PDB entry 8EA3 | electron microscopy, 3.70 A resolution | chains 1 and O of the 30 polymer chains in the assembly

== Chain 1 ==
Molecule: Target_LE
Sequence (141 nucleotides; numbered -51 to 89; the number before each row is that of its first residue; numbers below 1 keep their minus sign (DG-51 is residue -51)):
   -51 GTCACAATGA CATTAATCTG TCACCGACGA CAGATAATTT GTCACTGTAC AGTAGAATAT
     9 AGATGCGCAT CTATATAGAT GCAAATTGAG TGGCCTTATT AAATGACTTC TCAACCAGTC
    69 AGCACGCCCA GACCAGGGCA C
Unresolved in the structure: -51 to -30, 70-89

== Chain O ==
Molecule: Cas12k
Organism: Scytonema hofmannii
Reference sequence: A0A8M0FGU0 (A0A8M0FGU0_9CYAN); residue numbers follow UniProt; this construct covers 1-639
Amino-acid sequence (639 residues; each row starts with the number of its first residue):
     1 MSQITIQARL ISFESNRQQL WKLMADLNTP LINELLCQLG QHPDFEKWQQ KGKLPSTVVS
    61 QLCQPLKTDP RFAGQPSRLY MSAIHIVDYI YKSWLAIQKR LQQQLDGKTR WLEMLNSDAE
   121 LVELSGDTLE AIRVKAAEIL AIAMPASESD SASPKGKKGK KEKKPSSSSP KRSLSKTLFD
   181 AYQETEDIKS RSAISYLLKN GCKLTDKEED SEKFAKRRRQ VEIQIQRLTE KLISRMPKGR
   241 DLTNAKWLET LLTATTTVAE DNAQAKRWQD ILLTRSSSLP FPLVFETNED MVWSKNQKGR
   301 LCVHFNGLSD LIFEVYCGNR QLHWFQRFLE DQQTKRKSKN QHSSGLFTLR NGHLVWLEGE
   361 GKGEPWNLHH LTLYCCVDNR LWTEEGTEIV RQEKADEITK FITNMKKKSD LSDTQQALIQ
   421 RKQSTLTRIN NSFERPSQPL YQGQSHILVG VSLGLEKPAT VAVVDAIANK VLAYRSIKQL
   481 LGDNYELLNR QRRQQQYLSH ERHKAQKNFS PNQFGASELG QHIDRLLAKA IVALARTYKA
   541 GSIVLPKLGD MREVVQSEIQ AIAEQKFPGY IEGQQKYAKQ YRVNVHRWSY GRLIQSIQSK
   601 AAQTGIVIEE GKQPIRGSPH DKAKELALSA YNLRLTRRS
Unresolved in the structure: 1, 145-172, 407-411, 636-639

== Chain 1 / chain O interface ==
Contacting residue pairs - 68 pairs, chain 1 then chain O:
  DC43(1) with Tyr570(O), stacking on the base
  DT45(1) with Gly569(O), phosphate contact; Tyr570(O), phosphate contact; Ile571(O), hydrogen bond to the phosphate; Glu572(O), hydrogen bond to the phosphate
  DA46(1) with Ile571(O), phosphate contact
  DT47(1) with Lys266(O), hydrogen bond to the base
  DT48(1) with Lys266(O), hydrogen bond to the sugar; Asp270(O), sugar contact; Leu273(O), base contact
  DA49(1) with Asp270(O), sugar contact; Leu273(O), sugar contact; Thr274(O), sugar contact
  DA50(1) with Leu273(O), sugar contact; Arg275(O), hydrogen bond to the phosphate
  DA51(1) with Gln506(O), hydrogen bond to the base; Gln513(O), sugar contact
  DT52(1) with Arg502(O), sugar contact; Gln513(O), sugar contact; Gly515(O), phosphate contact
  DG53(1) with Gly515(O), phosphate contact; Ser517(O), hydrogen bond to the phosphate; Arg552(O), base contact
  DA54(1) with Ser517(O), phosphate contact; Arg552(O), hydrogen bond to the base; His586(O), sugar contact; Arg587(O), sugar contact; Trp588(O), phosphate contact; Ser589(O), phosphate contact; Arg592(O), salt bridge to the phosphate
  DC55(1) with Arg552(O), hydrogen bond to the sugar; Trp588(O), phosphate contact; Ser589(O), phosphate contact; Tyr590(O), hydrogen bond to the phosphate; Gly591(O), hydrogen bond to the phosphate; Arg592(O), hydrogen bond to the phosphate
  DT56(1) with Ile97(O), base contact
  DT57(1) with Ser93(O), hydrogen bond to the base; Ile97(O), sugar contact
  DC58(1) with Lys92(O), sugar contact; Ser93(O), sugar contact
  DT59(1) with Tyr89(O), hydrogen bond to the phosphate
  DC60(1) with Glu286(O), sugar contact; Arg350(O), phosphate contact; Asn351(O), sugar contact; Cys376(O), hydrogen bond to the base
  DA61(1) with Glu286(O), base contact; Thr287(O), base contact; Arg350(O), salt bridge to the phosphate
  DA62(1) with Arg78(O), base contact; Thr287(O), hydrogen bond to the base; Asn288(O), hydrogen bond to the phosphate; Ser343(O), phosphate contact; Ser344(O), phosphate contact; Gly345(O), phosphate contact; Arg350(O), salt bridge to the phosphate; Lys394(O), salt bridge to the phosphate; Arg421(O), base contact; Thr425(O), hydrogen bond to the phosphate
  DC63(1) with Lys335(O), salt bridge to the phosphate; Ser343(O), hydrogen bond to the phosphate; Ser344(O), phosphate contact; Arg421(O), base contact; Ser424(O), phosphate contact; Thr425(O), sugar contact; Arg428(O), sugar contact
  DC64(1) with Ser424(O), hydrogen bond to the phosphate; Arg428(O), salt bridge to the phosphate
Other interface residues (no listed pair), chain 1 (22 interface residues in all): DT44
Other interface residues (no listed pair), chain O (48 interface residues in all): Gln3, Met81, Ala96, Glu289, Phe514, Ala516

== Summary ==
22 residues of chain 1 face 48 of chain O across their interface; the contacts include 20 hydrogen bonds, 6
salt bridges and 1 aromatic stacking contact. Polar pairs include DT47(1)-Lys266(O), DA51(1)-Gln506(O) and
DA54(1)-Arg552(O).
Here chain 1 is Target_LE and chain O is Cas12k (Scytonema hofmannii). Entry 8EA3 (V-K CAST Transpososome from
Scytonema hofmanni, major configuration) was determined by electron microscopy together with 8EA4 and 7SVU
from the same study.
